Entry 6GHM (X-ray diffraction, 2.15 A resolution); this record covers chains A and D.

[Chain A]
Protein: Serine/threonine-protein phosphatase PP1-alpha catalytic subunit
From: Homo sapiens
Notes: EC 3.1.3.16
UniProtKB: P62136 (PP1A_HUMAN); residues 7-330 here = UniProt positions 7-330
Amino-acid sequence (329 residues; each row starts with the number of its first residue):
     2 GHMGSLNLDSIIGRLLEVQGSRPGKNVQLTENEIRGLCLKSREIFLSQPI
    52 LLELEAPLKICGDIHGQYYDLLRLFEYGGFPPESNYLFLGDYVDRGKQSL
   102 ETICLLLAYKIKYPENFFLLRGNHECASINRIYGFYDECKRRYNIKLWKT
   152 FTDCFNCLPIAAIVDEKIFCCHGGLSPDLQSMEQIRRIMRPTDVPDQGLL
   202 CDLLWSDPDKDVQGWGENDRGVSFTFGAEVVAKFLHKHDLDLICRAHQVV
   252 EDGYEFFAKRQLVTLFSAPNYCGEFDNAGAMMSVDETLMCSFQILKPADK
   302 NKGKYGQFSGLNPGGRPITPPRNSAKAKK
Not modelled in the structure: 2-6, 21-25, 301-316, 325-330
Sequence notes: expression tag (2-6)
Swiss-Prot annotation at these positions:
  - active site: H125 (Proton donor)
  - binding site (Mn(2+)): D64, H66, D92, N124, H173, H248
  - modified residue: S22 (Phosphoserine), K305 (N6-acetyllysine), Y306 (Phosphotyrosine), T320 (Phosphothreonine), S325 (Phosphoserine)
  - mutagenesis: P50 (P50R: Promotes SMP complex formation), A57 (A57P: No effect on SMP complex formation), E184 (E184A: Promotes SMP complex formation), R188 (R188A: Abolishes SMP complex formation)
Ion coordination: Mn2+ site 1: D64, H66, D92 (together with N-cyclohexyltaurine); Mn2+ site 2: D92, N124, H173, H248 (together with N-cyclohexyltaurine)
Residues lining bound ligands:
  - N-cyclohexyltaurine (NHE; 2-[N-cyclohexylamino]ethane sulfonic acid), molecule 1: D64, H66, D92, R96, N124, H125, R221, H248, Q249, V250, Y272
  - N-cyclohexyltaurine (NHE), molecule 2: C127, S129, I130, D194, V195, P196, D197, W206, V223
Reported in the primary citation:
  - mutagenesis - K327A/K329A/K330A (13-fold), K327A, K329A, K330A: decreased binding to Apoptosis-stimulating of p53 protein 2 (chain D)

[Chain D]
Protein: Apoptosis-stimulating of p53 protein 2
From: Homo sapiens
UniProtKB: Q13625 (ASPP2_HUMAN), isoform Q13625-3; residues 920-1128 here correspond to UniProt positions 926-1134 (UniProt number = residue number + 6)
Amino-acid sequence (214 residues; row label = number of the first residue in the row):
   915 GPLGSMRVKFNPLALLLDSSLEGEFDLVQRIIYEVDDPSLPNDEGITALH
   965 NAVCAGHTEIVKFLVQFGVNVNAADSDGWTPLHCAASCNNVQVCKFLVES
  1015 GAAVFAMTYSDMQTAADKCEEMEEGYTQCSQFLYGVQEKMGIMNKGVIYA
  1065 LWDYEPQNDDELPMKEGDCMTIIHREDEDEIEWWWARLNDKEGYVPRNLL
  1115 GLYPRIKPRQRSLA
Not modelled in the structure: 915-919, 1123-1128
Sequence notes: expression tag (915-919)
Residues lining bound ligands: N-cyclohexyltaurine (NHE; 2-[N-cyclohexylamino]ethane sulfonic acid): G1055, I1056, K1059, T1085, I1086, I1087, H1088, R1089
Reported in the primary citation:
  - specificity-determining residues: D1073 to E1075, E1090 to E1094
  - mutagenesis - D1093S: decreased binding to Serine/threonine-protein phosphatase PP1-alpha catalytic subunit (chain A)

[Chain A / chain D interface]
Contacting residue pairs (55):
  K168(A) with M920(D)
  I169(A) with V922(D), hydrophobic
  D242(A) with R921(D), salt bridge; V922(D), hydrogen bond (side chain-backbone)
  L243(A) with F924(D), hydrophobic
  F257(A) with F924(D), hydrophobic; D932(D)
  K260(A) with E938(D)
  R261(A) with F924(D); L929(D); D932(D), salt bridge; E938(D), salt bridge; L941(D)
  E287(A) with M920(D)
  T288(A) with M920(D); R921(D); K923(D), hydrogen bond (backbone-side chain)
  L289(A) with R921(D); V922(D); K923(D), hydrogen bond (backbone-backbone)
  M290(A) with K923(D); F924(D); N925(D), hydrogen bond (side chain-backbone)
  C291(A) with K923(D), hydrogen bond (backbone-backbone); F924(D); N925(D), hydrogen bond (backbone-backbone)
  F293(A) with F924(D), hydrophobic
  I295(A) with D957(D)
  K297(A) with D957(D); E958(D)
  R317(A) with W1066(D); D1067(D), hydrogen bond (side chain-backbone); Y1068(D); E1069(D)
  P318(A) with W1066(D); L1113(D)
  I319(A) with N1112(D), hydrogen bond (backbone-side chain)
  T320(A) with Y1068(D); Q1071(D), hydrogen bond; P1110(D); L1113(D)
  P321(A) with E1096(D); W1097(D), hydrogen bond (backbone-side chain); P1110(D); N1112(D)
  P322(A) with E1096(D); W1097(D), hydrogen bond (backbone-side chain)
  R323(A) with N1072(D); D1074(D), salt bridge; E1075(D), salt bridge; E1094(D), salt bridge; W1097(D); Y1108(D)
  N324(A) with D1093(D); E1094(D), hydrogen bond (backbone-side chain)
Interface residues without a listed pair, chain A (26 interface residues in all): D166, M283, S292
Interface residues without a listed pair, chain D (29 interface residues in all): P926
Interface features reported in the paper:
  - pairs named by the authors: R261(A)-D932(D) (hydrogen bond), R261(A)-E938(D) (hydrogen bond), R317(A)-E1069(D) (water-mediated contact), P318(A)-L1113(D), P318(A)-W1066(D), P321(A)-P1110(D), R323(A)-E1094(D)
  - interface residues, chain A: L243(A), F257(A), K260(A), R261(A), F293(A), R317(A), P318(A)
  - hot spots on chain A (mutagenesis) - R323A: abolished binding to Apoptosis-stimulating of p53 protein 2 (chain D)
  - interface residues, chain D: R921(D), K923(D)

[In short]
26 residues of chain A and 29 residues of chain D are in contact, with 12 hydrogen bonds and 6 salt bridges.
Polar pairs include D242(A)-R921(D), R261(A)-D932(D) and R261(A)-E938(D). The paper describes hydrogen bonds
between R261(A) and D932(D) and R261(A) and E938(D); a water-mediated contact between R317(A) and E1069(D);
contacts between P318(A) and L1113(D), P318(A) and W1066(D) and P321(A) and P1110(D) among others. The paper
reports that K327A/K329A/K330A, K327A and K329A of chain A, among others, reduce binding to
Apoptosis-stimulating of p53 protein 2 (chain D); interface residues L243(A), F257(A) and R921(D) among
others; 6 substitutions were tested in all.
Here chain A is Serine/threonine-protein phosphatase PP1-alpha catalytic subunit and chain D is
Apoptosis-stimulating of p53 protein 2, both from Homo sapiens. Entry 6GHM (Structure of PP1 alpha phosphatase
bound to ASPP2) was determined by X-ray diffraction.
